PDB entry 8BA8 | electron microscopy, 3.40 A resolution | chains A and N of the 14 polymer chains in the assembly

[Chain A (and N)]
Protein: Chaperonin GroEL
Organism: Escherichia coli K-12
Notes: EC 5.6.1.7; chain N of this document is another copy of the same molecule, construct and numbering; everything in this record applies to it too
Reference sequence: P0A6F5 (CH60_ECOLI); residues 1-548 here = UniProt positions 1-548
Amino-acid sequence (548 residues; row label = number of the first residue in the row):
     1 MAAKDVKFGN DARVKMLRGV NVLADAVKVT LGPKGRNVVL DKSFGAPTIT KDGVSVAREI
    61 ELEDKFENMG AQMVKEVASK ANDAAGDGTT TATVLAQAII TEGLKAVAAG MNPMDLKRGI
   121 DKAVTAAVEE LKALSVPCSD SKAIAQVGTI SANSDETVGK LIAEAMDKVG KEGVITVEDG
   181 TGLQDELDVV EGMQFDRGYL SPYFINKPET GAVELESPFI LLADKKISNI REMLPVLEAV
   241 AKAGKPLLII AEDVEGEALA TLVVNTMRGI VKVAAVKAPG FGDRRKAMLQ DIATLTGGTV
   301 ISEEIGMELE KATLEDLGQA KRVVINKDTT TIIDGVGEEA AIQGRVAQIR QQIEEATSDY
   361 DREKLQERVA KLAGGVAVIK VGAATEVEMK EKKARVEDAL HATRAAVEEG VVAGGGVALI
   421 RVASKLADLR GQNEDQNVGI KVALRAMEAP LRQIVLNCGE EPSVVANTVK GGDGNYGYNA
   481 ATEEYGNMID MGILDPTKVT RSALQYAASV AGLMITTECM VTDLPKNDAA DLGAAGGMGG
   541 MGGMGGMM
Disordered / not traced: 1, 527-548 (chain N: 1, 525-548)
Bound ions: K+: Thr-30, Lys-51, Thr-90 (together with ADP); Mg2+: Asp-87 (together with ADP)
Ligand contacts: ADP / beryllium trifluoride: Thr-30, Leu-31, Gly-32, Pro-33, Lys-51, Asp-52, Gly-53, Gly-86, Asp-87, Gly-88, Thr-89, Thr-90, Thr-91, Ile-150, Ser-151, Ser-154, Asp-398, Gly-414, Gly-415, Gly-416, Ile-454, Tyr-478, Asn-479, Ala-480, Ala-481, Met-488, Ile-493, Asp-495
From the paper describing this entry:
  - contacts within the chain: Arg-58/Glu-209 (salt bridge)
  - binding site for the ligand ADP: Asp-87
  - catalytic residues: Asp-52, Asp-398
  - conformationally variable residues (order/disorder transition): Pro-525, Lys-526

[Chain A / chain N interface]
Residue-residue contacts (6; chain A residue first):
  Lys-105(A) / Ala-109(N)
  Lys-105(A) / Gly-110(N)  hydrogen bond (side chain-backbone)
  Lys-105(A) / Met-111(N)
  Ala-108(A) / Ala-109(N)  hydrophobic
  Ala-108(A) / Met-111(N)  hydrophobic
  Ala-109(A) / Met-111(N)
Other interface residues (no listed pair), chain A (4 interface residues in all): Val-438
Other interface residues (no listed pair), chain N (5 interface residues in all): Glu-434, Val-438

[In short]
The interface between chain A and chain N involves 4 residues on one side and 5 on the other, with 1 hydrogen
bond. The hydrogen-bonded pair is Lys-105(A)/Gly-110(N). Bound to chain A: ADP / beryllium trifluoride. The
paper reports catalytic residues Asp-52(A) and Asp-398(A); a binding site for the ligand ADP at Asp-87(A).
Chain A and chain N are both Chaperonin GroEL (Escherichia coli K-12); the structure, CryoEM structure of
GroEL-ADP.BeF3-Rubisco, was determined by electron microscopy, deposited together with 8BA9 and 8BA7.
